6RIA - chains B and N of the 12 polymer chains in the assembly; structure by X-ray diffraction, 3.50 A resolution.

# Chain B (and N)
Name: bactofilin
From: Thermus thermophilus
Notes: engineered mutation(s): F105R; chain N of this document is another copy of the same molecule, construct and numbering; everything in this record applies to it too
UniProtKB: Q5SHG1 (Q5SHG1_THET8); residue numbers follow UniProt; this construct covers 1-123
Chain sequence (123 residues; numbered 1 to 123; the number before each row is that of its first residue):
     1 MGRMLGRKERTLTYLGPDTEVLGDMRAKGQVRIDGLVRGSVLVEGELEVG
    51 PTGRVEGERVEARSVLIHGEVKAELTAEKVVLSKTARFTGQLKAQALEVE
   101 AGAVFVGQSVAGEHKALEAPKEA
Disordered / not traced: 1-10, 101-123

# How chain B and chain N interact
Residue-residue contacts - 32 pairs, chain B then chain N:
  Leu-82(B) / Leu-97(N)  hydrophobic
  Leu-82(B) / Val-99(N)  hydrophobic
  Ser-83(B) / Val-99(N)
  Lys-84(B) / Lys-84(N)
  Lys-84(B) / Val-99(N)
  Arg-87(B) / Gln-95(N)
  Arg-87(B) / Ala-96(N)
  Arg-87(B) / Leu-97(N)
  Phe-88(B) / Ala-96(N)
  Phe-88(B) / Leu-97(N)  hydrogen bond (backbone-backbone)
  Thr-89(B) / Gln-95(N)  hydrogen bond (side chain-backbone)
  Gly-90(B) / Leu-92(N)
  Gly-90(B) / Lys-93(N)
  Gly-90(B) / Ala-94(N)  hydrogen bond (backbone-backbone)
  Gln-91(B) / Gln-91(N)  hydrogen bond
  Gln-91(B) / Leu-92(N)
  Leu-92(B) / Gly-90(N)
  Leu-92(B) / Gln-91(N)
  Leu-92(B) / Leu-92(N)  hydrogen bond (backbone-backbone)
  Lys-93(B) / Gly-90(N)
  Lys-93(B) / Gln-91(N)
  Ala-94(B) / Gly-90(N)  hydrogen bond (backbone-backbone)
  Gln-95(B) / Thr-89(N)  hydrogen bond (backbone-side chain)
  Ala-96(B) / Phe-88(N)
  Leu-97(B) / Leu-82(N)  hydrophobic
  Leu-97(B) / Ala-86(N)
  Leu-97(B) / Arg-87(N)
  Leu-97(B) / Phe-88(N)  hydrogen bond (backbone-backbone)
  Glu-98(B) / Arg-87(N)
  Val-99(B) / Leu-82(N)  hydrophobic
  Val-99(B) / Ser-83(N)
  Val-99(B) / Lys-84(N)
Interface residues without a listed pair, chain B (17 interface residues in all): Ala-86
Interface residues without a listed pair, chain N (17 interface residues in all): Glu-98

# In short
The chain B/chain N interface involves 17 residues from each chain, with 8 hydrogen bonds. Polar pairs include
Thr-89(B)/Gln-95(N), Gln-91(B)/Gln-91(N) and Phe-88(B)/Leu-97(N).
Chain B and chain N are both bactofilin (Thermus thermophilus); the structure, Bactofilin from Thermus
thermophilus, F105R mutant crystal structure, was determined by X-ray diffraction, deposited together with
6RIB.
